4QS7 - chain A; structure by X-ray diffraction, 2.00 A resolution.

Chain A:
Protein: Hexokinase-1
Organism: Arabidopsis thaliana
Notes: EC 2.7.1.1
UniProt: Q42525 (HXK1_ARATH); residue numbers follow UniProt; this construct covers 30-496
Amino-acid sequence (474 residues; each row starts with the number of its first residue):
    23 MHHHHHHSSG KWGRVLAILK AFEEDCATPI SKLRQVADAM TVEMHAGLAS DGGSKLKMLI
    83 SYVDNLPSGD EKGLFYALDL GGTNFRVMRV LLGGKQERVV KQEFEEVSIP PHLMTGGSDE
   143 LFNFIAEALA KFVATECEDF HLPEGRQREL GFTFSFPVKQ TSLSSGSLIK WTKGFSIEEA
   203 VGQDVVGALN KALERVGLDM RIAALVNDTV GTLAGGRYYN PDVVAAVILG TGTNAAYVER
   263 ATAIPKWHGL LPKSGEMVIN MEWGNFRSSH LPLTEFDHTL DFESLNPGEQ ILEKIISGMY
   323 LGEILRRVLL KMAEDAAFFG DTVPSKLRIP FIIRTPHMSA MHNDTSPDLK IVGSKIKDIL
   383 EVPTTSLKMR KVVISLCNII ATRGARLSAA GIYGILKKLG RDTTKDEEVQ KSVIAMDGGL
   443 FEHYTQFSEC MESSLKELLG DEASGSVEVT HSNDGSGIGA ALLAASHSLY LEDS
Unresolved in the structure: 23-33, 425-429, 494-496
Differences from the reference sequence: expression tag (23-29)
Swiss-Prot annotation at these positions:
  - binding site (ADP): Gly104, Thr105, Asn106, Thr253, Gly441
  - binding site (D-glucose): Thr194, Lys195, Asn229, Asp230, Asn256, Glu284, Glu315
  - mutagenesis: Gly104 (G104A: Abolishes glucose phosphorylation activity), Ser177 (S177D: Abolishes glucose phosphorylation activity), Gly416 (G416A: In gin2-2; insensitive to glucose)
Residues lining bound ligands: beta-D-glucopyranose (BGC): Ser177, Phe178, Pro179, Thr194, Lys195, Asn229, Asp230, Thr231, Ile250, Gly254, Thr255, Asn256, Glu284, Gln312, Glu315

Overview:
Chain A binds beta-D-glucopyranose. From UniProt: 5 ADP-binding residues, 7 D-glucose-binding residues and 3
mutagenesis sites.
Chain A is Hexokinase-1 (Arabidopsis thaliana); the structure, Arabidopsis Hexokinase 1 (AtHXK1) structure in
glucose-bound form, was determined by X-ray diffraction, deposited together with 4QS8 and 4QS9.
